Entry 7LZH (electron microscopy, 3.57 A resolution); this record covers chains A and B of the 4 polymer chains in the assembly.

[Chain A (and B)]
Protein: Glutamate receptor 3.4
From: Arabidopsis thaliana
Notes: chain B of this document is another copy of the same molecule, construct and numbering; everything in this record applies to it too
UniProtKB: Q8GXJ4 (GLR34_ARATH); numbering as in UniProt (aligned over 1-959)
Chain sequence (959 residues; row label = number of the first residue in the row):
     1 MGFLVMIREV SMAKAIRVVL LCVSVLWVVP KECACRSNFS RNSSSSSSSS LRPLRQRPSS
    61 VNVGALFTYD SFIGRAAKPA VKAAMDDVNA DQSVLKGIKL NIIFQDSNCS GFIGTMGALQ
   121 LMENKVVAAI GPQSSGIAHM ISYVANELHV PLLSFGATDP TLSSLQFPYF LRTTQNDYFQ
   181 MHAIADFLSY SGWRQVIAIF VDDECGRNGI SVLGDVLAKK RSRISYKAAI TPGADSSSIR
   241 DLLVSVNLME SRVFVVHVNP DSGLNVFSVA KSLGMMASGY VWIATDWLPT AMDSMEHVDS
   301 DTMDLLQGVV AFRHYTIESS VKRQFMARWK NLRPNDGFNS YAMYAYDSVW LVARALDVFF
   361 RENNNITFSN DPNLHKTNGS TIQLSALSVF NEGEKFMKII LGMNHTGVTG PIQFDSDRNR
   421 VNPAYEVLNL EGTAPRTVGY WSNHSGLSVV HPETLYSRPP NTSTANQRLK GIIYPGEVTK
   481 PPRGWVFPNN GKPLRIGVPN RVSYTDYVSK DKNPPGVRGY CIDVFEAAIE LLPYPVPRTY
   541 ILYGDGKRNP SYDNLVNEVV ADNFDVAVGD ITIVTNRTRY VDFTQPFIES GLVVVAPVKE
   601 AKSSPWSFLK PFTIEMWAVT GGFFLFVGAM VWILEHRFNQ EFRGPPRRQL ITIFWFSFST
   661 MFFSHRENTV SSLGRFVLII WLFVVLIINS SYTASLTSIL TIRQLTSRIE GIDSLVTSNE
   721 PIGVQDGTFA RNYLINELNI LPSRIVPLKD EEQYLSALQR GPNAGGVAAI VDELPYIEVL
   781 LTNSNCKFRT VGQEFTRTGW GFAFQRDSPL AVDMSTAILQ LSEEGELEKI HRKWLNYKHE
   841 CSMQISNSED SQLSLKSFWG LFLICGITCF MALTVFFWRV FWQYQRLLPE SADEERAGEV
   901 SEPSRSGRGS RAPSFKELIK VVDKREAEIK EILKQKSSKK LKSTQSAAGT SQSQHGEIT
Disordered / not traced: 1-55, 372-381, 636-648, 662-671, 887-959 (chain B: 1-55, 372-381, 636-648, 662-671, 843-852, 887-959)
Cystine bridges: C786-C841
Covalently attached groups: N-acetylglucosamine (NAG) linked to N108, N404, N443, N576
Ligand contacts:
  - glutamic acid (GLU): R501, N549, Y552, D570, I571, T572, R577, Q725, D726, G727, T728, F729, E773, Y776, W800
  - glutathione (GSH): T68, S71, I73, C109, Q133, S134, S135, G156, A157, T158, D177, C205, H257, V258, N259, P260, D261, D286, W287, Y341
Curated features (UniProtKB/Swiss-Prot):
  - glycosylation (N-linked (GlcNAc...) asparagine): N38, N42, N108, N365, N378, N404, N443, N461, N576
From the paper describing this entry:
  - self-association interface (contacts with another copy of this molecule); pairs are residue here / residue on that copy: E431-R436 (salt bridge), T717-N719 (hydrogen bond), T613, E615, N689, S690, T693, T697, S698, L700
  - post-translational modification sites: C205
  - binding site for glutathione: Q133, C205, N259
  - mutagenesis - C205A: decreased signaling in response to glutathione
  - binding site for glutamic acid: R577

[Interface between chain A and chain B]
Pairs across the interface (102):
  S110(A) - E147(B)
  G111(A) - M140(B)
  F112(A) - Y143(B)
  F112(A) - V144(B)  hydrophobic
  F112(A) - E147(B)
  F112(A) - L384(B)  hydrophobic
  F112(A) - L387(B)  hydrophobic
  T115(A) - M140(B)
  M116(A) - L119(B)  hydrophobic
  M116(A) - Q383(B)
  M116(A) - L384(B)
  L119(A) - M116(B)  hydrophobic
  Q120(A) - I382(B)
  E123(A) - I382(B)
  E123(A) - Q383(B)
  M140(A) - G111(B)
  M140(A) - T115(B)
  M140(A) - M140(B)  hydrophobic
  Y143(A) - E204(B)
  V144(A) - F112(B)  hydrophobic
  E147(A) - S110(B)
  E147(A) - F112(B)
  T161(A) - R207(B)
  Q166(A) - D202(B)  hydrogen bond
  Q166(A) - R207(B)
  Q166(A) - P232(B)
  D202(A) - Q166(B)
  E204(A) - Y143(B)
  R207(A) - T161(B)  hydrogen bond
  R207(A) - Q166(B)
  N208(A) - R207(B)
  R221(A) - R223(B)
  R223(A) - R221(B)
  K227(A) - S211(B)
  P232(A) - Q166(B)
  I382(A) - Q120(B)
  I382(A) - E123(B)
  Q383(A) - L119(B)
  Q383(A) - Q120(B)
  Q383(A) - I382(B)  hydrogen bond (side chain-backbone)
  Q383(A) - Q383(B)  hydrogen bond
  Q383(A) - S385(B)
  Q383(A) - L387(B)
  I573(A) - R579(B)
  T578(A) - T575(B)
  T578(A) - R579(B)
  R579(A) - I573(B)
  R579(A) - T584(B)  hydrogen bond (side chain-backbone)
  R579(A) - Q585(B)  hydrogen bond
  D582(A) - R806(B)  salt bridge
  F583(A) - R579(B)  hydrogen bond (backbone-side chain)
  T584(A) - R579(B)  hydrogen bond (backbone-side chain)
  F608(A) - I687(B)  hydrophobic
  S657(A) - S672(B)
  S657(A) - R675(B)
  N689(A) - L686(B)
  N689(A) - S690(B)  hydrogen bond
  Y692(A) - I687(B)  hydrophobic
  Y692(A) - S690(B)
  T693(A) - S690(B)  hydrogen bond
  T693(A) - T693(B)
  L696(A) - S691(B)
  L696(A) - A694(B)
  T697(A) - A694(B)
  T697(A) - T697(B)  hydrogen bond
  L700(A) - A694(B)
  L700(A) - S698(B)  hydrogen bond (backbone-side chain)
  Q704(A) - S698(B)
  Q704(A) - I702(B)
  L705(A) - I702(B)  hydrophobic
  L705(A) - L705(B)  hydrophobic
  R708(A) - L705(B)
  R708(A) - T706(B)
  R708(A) - R708(B)
  E710(A) - R708(B)  salt bridge
  D713(A) - Q793(B)
  E737(A) - R797(B)  hydrogen bond (backbone-side chain)
  N739(A) - R797(B)
  Q793(A) - D713(B)
  F795(A) - F795(B)
  R797(A) - E737(B)
  R797(A) - L738(B)
  R806(A) - D582(B)  salt bridge
  R806(A) - R806(B)
  R806(A) - D807(B)  salt bridge
  E849(A) - R708(B)  salt bridge
  D850(A) - I699(B)
  S851(A) - K610(B)  hydrogen bond (side chain-backbone)
  S851(A) - P611(B)
  S851(A) - S695(B)
  S851(A) - I699(B)
  L855(A) - E615(B)
  L855(A) - M616(B)
  F858(A) - I688(B)  hydrophobic
  F862(A) - V619(B)
  F862(A) - F623(B)  hydrophobic
  C865(A) - V684(B)  hydrophobic
  T868(A) - I680(B)
  C869(A) - F626(B)  hydrophobic
  C869(A) - M630(B)  hydrophobic
  V875(A) - L673(B)  hydrophobic
  R879(A) - L673(B)
Also at the interface, not in a pair above, chain A (82 interface residues in all): H139, L165, D203, S211, D215, A218, S225, T231, L387, T575, P586, W617, I653, F656, S659, T701, L853, L861, F870, A872, L873, F876
Also at the interface, not in a pair above, chain B (88 interface residues in all): H139, S164, N208, A218, K219, S225, K227, T231, T578, F583, F612, T613, T620, V627, I633, F676, I679, F683, T701, I712

[In short]
82 residues of chain A and 88 residues of chain B are in contact, with 14 hydrogen bonds and 5 salt bridges.
Polar contacts include D582(A)-R806(B), E710(A)-R708(B) and R806(A)-D807(B). The paper reports a binding site
for glutathione at Q133(A), C205(A) and N259(A); C205A of chain A reduces signaling in response to
glutathione.
Both chains are Glutamate receptor 3.4 (Arabidopsis thaliana). Entry 7LZH (Structure of the glutamate
receptor-like channel AtGLR3.4) was determined by electron microscopy together with 7LZ0, 7LZ1, 7LZ2 and 7LZI
from the same study.
